PDB entry 1GA5 | X-ray diffraction, 2.40 A resolution | chains D and A of the 4 polymer chains in the assembly

== Chain D ==
Molecule: 20-nt DNA strand
Sequence (20 nucleotides; numbered 621 to 640; the number before each row is that of its first residue):
   621 CTGACCTAGTGACCTAGTXG
Modified positions: 5IU (5-iodo-2'-deoxyuridine-5'-monophosphate) at position 639

== Chain A ==
Name: Orphan nuclear receptor NR1D1
From: Homo sapiens
Notes: fragment: dna-binding domain plus c-terminal extension
Reference sequence: P20393 (NR1D1_HUMAN); the construct lacks a stretch of the UniProt sequence, so the offset changes along the chain: -8 to 33 = UniProt 123-164; 34-84 = UniProt 166-216
Amino-acid sequence (94 residues; numbered -8 to 84 plus 1 insertion-coded residue; the number before each row is that of its first residue; numbers below 1 keep their minus sign (Thr-8 is residue -8)):
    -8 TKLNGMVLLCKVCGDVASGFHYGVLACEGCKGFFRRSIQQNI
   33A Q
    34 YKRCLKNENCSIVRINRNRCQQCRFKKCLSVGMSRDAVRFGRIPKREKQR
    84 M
Unresolved in the structure: -8 to -3, 79-84
Construct notes: cloning artifact (16)
Swiss-Prot annotation at these positions:
  - DNA-binding region: Val-2 to Phe73 (Nuclear receptor)
  - zinc finger (NR C4-type): Cys1 to Cys21, Cys37 to Cys61
  - modified residue (N6-acetyllysine): Lys59, Lys60
Metal / ion sites: Zn2+ site 1: Cys1, Cys4, Cys18, Cys21; Zn2+ site 2: Cys37, Cys43, Cys53, Cys56

== Interface between chain D and chain A ==
Residue-residue contacts (20):
  DT622(D) - Phe24(A)  phosphate contact
  DT622(D) - Arg27(A)  salt bridge to the phosphate
  DT622(D) - Asn51(A)  hydrogen bond to the phosphate
  DT622(D) - Gln54(A)  hydrogen bond to the phosphate
  DG623(D) - Gly20(A)  phosphate contact
  DG623(D) - Arg27(A)  hydrogen bond to the base
  DG623(D) - Arg50(A)  salt bridge to the phosphate
  DG623(D) - Asn51(A)  phosphate contact
  DG623(D) - Arg57(A)  salt bridge to the phosphate
  DA624(D) - Glu19(A)  phosphate contact
  DC625(D) - Glu19(A)  hydrogen bond to the base
  DC625(D) - Lys22(A)  base contact
  DT630(D) - Phe73(A)  phosphate contact
  DT630(D) - Gly74(A)  hydrogen bond to the base
  DG631(D) - Phe73(A)  sugar contact
  DG631(D) - Gly74(A)  sugar contact
  DA632(D) - Arg75(A)  hydrogen bond to the base
  DA632(D) - Pro77(A)  phosphate contact
  DC633(D) - Arg75(A)  sugar contact
  DC633(D) - Pro77(A)  phosphate contact
Interface residues without a listed pair, chain D (10 interface residues in all): DC621, DG629
Interface residues without a listed pair, chain A (15 interface residues in all): Tyr34, Ile76

== Summary ==
The interface between chain D and chain A involves 10 residues on one side and 15 on the other; the contacts
include 6 hydrogen bonds and 3 salt bridges. Polar pairs include DG623(D)-Arg27(A), DC625(D)-Glu19(A) and
DT630(D)-Gly74(A). UniProt lists a DNA-binding region on chain A.
Chain D is a 20-nt DNA strand and chain A is Orphan nuclear receptor NR1D1 (Homo sapiens); the structure,
Crystal structure of the orphan nuclear receptor rev-erb(alpha) DNA-binding domain bound to its cognate
response element, was determined by X-ray diffraction, deposited together with 1HLZ.
